PDB entry 3H32 | X-ray diffraction, 3.60 A resolution | chains E and F of the 8 polymer chains in the assembly

== Chain E ==
Name: Fibrinogen beta chain
From: Homo sapiens
Reference sequence: P02675 (FIBB_HUMAN); residues 1-458 here correspond to UniProt positions 31-488 (UniProt number = residue number + 30)
Amino-acid sequence (458 residues; row label = number of the first residue in the row):
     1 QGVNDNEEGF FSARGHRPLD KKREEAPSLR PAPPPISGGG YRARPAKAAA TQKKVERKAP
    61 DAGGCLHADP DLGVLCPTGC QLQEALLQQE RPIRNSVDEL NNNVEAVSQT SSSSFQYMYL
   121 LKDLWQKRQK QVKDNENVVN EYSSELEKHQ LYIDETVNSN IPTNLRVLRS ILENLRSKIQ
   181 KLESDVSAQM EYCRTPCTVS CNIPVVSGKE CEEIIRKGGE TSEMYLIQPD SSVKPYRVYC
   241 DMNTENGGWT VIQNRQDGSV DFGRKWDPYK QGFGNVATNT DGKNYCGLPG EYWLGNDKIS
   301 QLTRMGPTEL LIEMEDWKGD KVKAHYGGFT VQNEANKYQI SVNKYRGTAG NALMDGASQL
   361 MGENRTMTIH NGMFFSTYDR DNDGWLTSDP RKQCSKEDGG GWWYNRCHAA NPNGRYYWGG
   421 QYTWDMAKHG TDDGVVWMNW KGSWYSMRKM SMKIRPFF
Disordered / not traced: 1-150
Curated features (UniProtKB/Swiss-Prot):
  - region: G15 to R17 (Beta-chain polymerization, binding distal domain of another fibrin)
  - site (Cleavage): R14, G15, K122, D123, K130, Q131, K133, D134
  - modified residue: Q1 (Pyrrolidone carboxylic acid)
  - glycosylation: N364 (N-linked (GlcNAc...) asparagine)
Cystine bridges: C201-C286, C211-C240, C394-C407
Glycans and other covalent adducts: N-acetylglucosamine (NAG) linked to N364
Metal / ion sites: Ca2+: D381, D383, W385
Reported in the primary citation:
  - post-translational modification sites: N364
  - binding site for Fibrin B knob pentapeptide: R406

== Chain F ==
Name: Fibrinogen gamma chain, isoform gamma-A
From: Homo sapiens
Reference sequence: P02679 (FIBG_HUMAN); residues 95-411 here correspond to UniProt positions 121-437 (UniProt number = residue number + 26)
Amino-acid sequence (317 residues; numbered 95 to 411; the number before each row is that of its first residue):
    95 KYEASILTHD SSIRYLQEIY NSNNQKIVNL KEKVAQLEAQ CQEPCKDTVQ IHDITGKDCQ
   155 DIANKGAKQS GLYFIKPLKA NQQFLVYCEI DGSGNGWTVF QKRLDGSVDF KKNWIQYKEG
   215 FGHLSPTGTT EFWLGNEKIH LISTQSAIPY ALRVELEDWN GRTSTADYAM FKVGPEADKY
   275 RLTYAYFAGG DAGDAFDGFD FGDDPSDKFF TSHNGMQFST WDNDNDKFEG NCAEQDGSGW
   335 WMNKCHAGHL NGVYYQGGTY SKASTPNGYD NGIIWATWKT RWYSMKKTTM KIIPFNRLTI
   395 GEGQQHHLGG AKQAGDV
Disordered / not traced: 95-96, 393-411
Curated features (UniProtKB/Swiss-Prot):
  - region: T374 to E396 (Gamma-chain polymerization, binding amino end of another fibrin alpha chain)
  - binding site (Ca(2+)): D318, D320, F322, G324
  - glycosylation: N308 (N-linked (GlcNAc...) asparagine)
  - cross-link: Q398 (Isoglutamyl lysine isopeptide (Gln-Lys) (interchain with K-432)), K406 (Isoglutamyl lysine isopeptide (Lys-Gln) (interchain with Q-424))
Cystine bridges: C153-C182, C326-C339
Metal / ion sites: Ca2+: E323, G324

== Interface between chain E and chain F ==
Contacting residue pairs (77; chain E residue first):
  N158(E) - I100(F)
  N158(E) - H103(F)  hydrogen bond
  P162(E) - H103(F)
  L165(E) - H103(F)
  L165(E) - L110(F)  hydrophobic
  L168(E) - L110(F)
  R169(E) - Y109(F)
  R169(E) - L110(F)
  L172(E) - L110(F)  hydrophobic
  L172(E) - I113(F)  hydrophobic
  L172(E) - Y114(F)  hydrophobic
  L172(E) - N117(F)
  E173(E) - Y109(F)  hydrogen bond
  E173(E) - I113(F)
  L175(E) - N117(F)
  R176(E) - Y109(F)  hydrogen bond
  R176(E) - I113(F)
  R176(E) - N117(F)  hydrogen bond (backbone-side chain)
  R176(E) - K120(F)
  I179(E) - N117(F)
  I179(E) - I121(F)  hydrophobic
  L182(E) - L124(F)  hydrophobic
  E183(E) - K120(F)
  E183(E) - L124(F)
  M190(E) - L131(F)  hydrophobic
  C193(E) - C135(F)  disulfide
  C197(E) - C139(F)  disulfide
  C197(E) - K140(F)  hydrogen bond (backbone-backbone)
  T198(E) - K140(F)
  T198(E) - T142(F)
  V199(E) - C139(F)  hydrophobic
  V199(E) - K140(F)  hydrogen bond (backbone-backbone)
  V199(E) - D141(F)
  V199(E) - T142(F)  hydrogen bond (backbone-backbone)
  S200(E) - D141(F)
  S200(E) - T142(F)  hydrogen bond
  C201(E) - D141(F)  hydrogen bond (backbone-side chain)
  C201(E) - V143(F)
  N202(E) - H217(F)
  N202(E) - L218(F)
  N202(E) - S219(F)  hydrogen bond
  I203(E) - V143(F)  hydrophobic
  I203(E) - L166(F)  hydrophobic
  I203(E) - H217(F)
  I203(E) - L218(F)  hydrogen bond (backbone-backbone)
  P204(E) - G216(F)
  P204(E) - H217(F)
  V205(E) - F215(F)
  V205(E) - G216(F)  hydrogen bond (backbone-backbone)
  V205(E) - H217(F)
  V205(E) - L218(F)  hydrophobic
  V205(E) - F226(F)  hydrophobic
  V205(E) - W227(F)
  V205(E) - L228(F)
  V206(E) - E213(F)
  S207(E) - E213(F)
  K209(E) - Q176(F)
  R216(E) - I209(F)
  K217(E) - E213(F)  salt bridge
  G218(E) - Q210(F)
  E223(E) - H217(F)  salt bridge
  Q228(E) - Q176(F)
  Q228(E) - Q177(F)  hydrogen bond
  S231(E) - Q176(F)  hydrogen bond
  S231(E) - Q177(F)
  K234(E) - I145(F)
  P235(E) - F168(F)  hydrophobic
  P235(E) - Q177(F)
  R237(E) - D141(F)  salt bridge
  R237(E) - V143(F)
  D261(E) - E132(F)
  D261(E) - Q136(F)
  R264(E) - Q136(F)
  G274(E) - P138(F)
  N275(E) - P138(F)
  N275(E) - C139(F)  hydrogen bond (side chain-backbone)
  Y285(E) - H217(F)
Also at the interface, not in a pair above, chain E (45 interface residues in all): V157, V186, Q189, L226, N284
Also at the interface, not in a pair above, chain F (47 interface residues in all): S106, I107, S116, K127, Q134, E137, K170, L179, G214, P220, K232
Cross-chain cystine bridges: C193(E)-C135(F), C197(E)-C139(F)

== In short ==
The interface between chain E and chain F involves 45 residues on one side and 47 on the other; the contacts
include 2 disulfide bonds, 15 hydrogen bonds and 3 salt bridges. Polar pairs include K217(E)-E213(F),
E223(E)-H217(F) and R237(E)-D141(F). From the paper: a binding site for Fibrin B knob pentapeptide at R406(E);
a modification site at N364(E).
Here chain E is Fibrinogen beta chain and chain F is Fibrinogen gamma chain, isoform gamma-A, both from Homo
sapiens. Entry 3H32 (Crystal structure of D-dimer from human fibrin complexed with Gly-His-Arg-Pro-Tyr-amide)
was determined by X-ray diffraction.
